7VF5 - chains A and D of the 3 polymer chains in the assembly; structure by electron microscopy, 3.00 A resolution.

[Chain A]
Name: Protein virilizer homolog
From: Homo sapiens
UniProt: Q69YN4 (VIR_HUMAN); numbering as in UniProt (aligned over 1-1812)
Sequence (1812 residues; row label = number of the first residue in the row):
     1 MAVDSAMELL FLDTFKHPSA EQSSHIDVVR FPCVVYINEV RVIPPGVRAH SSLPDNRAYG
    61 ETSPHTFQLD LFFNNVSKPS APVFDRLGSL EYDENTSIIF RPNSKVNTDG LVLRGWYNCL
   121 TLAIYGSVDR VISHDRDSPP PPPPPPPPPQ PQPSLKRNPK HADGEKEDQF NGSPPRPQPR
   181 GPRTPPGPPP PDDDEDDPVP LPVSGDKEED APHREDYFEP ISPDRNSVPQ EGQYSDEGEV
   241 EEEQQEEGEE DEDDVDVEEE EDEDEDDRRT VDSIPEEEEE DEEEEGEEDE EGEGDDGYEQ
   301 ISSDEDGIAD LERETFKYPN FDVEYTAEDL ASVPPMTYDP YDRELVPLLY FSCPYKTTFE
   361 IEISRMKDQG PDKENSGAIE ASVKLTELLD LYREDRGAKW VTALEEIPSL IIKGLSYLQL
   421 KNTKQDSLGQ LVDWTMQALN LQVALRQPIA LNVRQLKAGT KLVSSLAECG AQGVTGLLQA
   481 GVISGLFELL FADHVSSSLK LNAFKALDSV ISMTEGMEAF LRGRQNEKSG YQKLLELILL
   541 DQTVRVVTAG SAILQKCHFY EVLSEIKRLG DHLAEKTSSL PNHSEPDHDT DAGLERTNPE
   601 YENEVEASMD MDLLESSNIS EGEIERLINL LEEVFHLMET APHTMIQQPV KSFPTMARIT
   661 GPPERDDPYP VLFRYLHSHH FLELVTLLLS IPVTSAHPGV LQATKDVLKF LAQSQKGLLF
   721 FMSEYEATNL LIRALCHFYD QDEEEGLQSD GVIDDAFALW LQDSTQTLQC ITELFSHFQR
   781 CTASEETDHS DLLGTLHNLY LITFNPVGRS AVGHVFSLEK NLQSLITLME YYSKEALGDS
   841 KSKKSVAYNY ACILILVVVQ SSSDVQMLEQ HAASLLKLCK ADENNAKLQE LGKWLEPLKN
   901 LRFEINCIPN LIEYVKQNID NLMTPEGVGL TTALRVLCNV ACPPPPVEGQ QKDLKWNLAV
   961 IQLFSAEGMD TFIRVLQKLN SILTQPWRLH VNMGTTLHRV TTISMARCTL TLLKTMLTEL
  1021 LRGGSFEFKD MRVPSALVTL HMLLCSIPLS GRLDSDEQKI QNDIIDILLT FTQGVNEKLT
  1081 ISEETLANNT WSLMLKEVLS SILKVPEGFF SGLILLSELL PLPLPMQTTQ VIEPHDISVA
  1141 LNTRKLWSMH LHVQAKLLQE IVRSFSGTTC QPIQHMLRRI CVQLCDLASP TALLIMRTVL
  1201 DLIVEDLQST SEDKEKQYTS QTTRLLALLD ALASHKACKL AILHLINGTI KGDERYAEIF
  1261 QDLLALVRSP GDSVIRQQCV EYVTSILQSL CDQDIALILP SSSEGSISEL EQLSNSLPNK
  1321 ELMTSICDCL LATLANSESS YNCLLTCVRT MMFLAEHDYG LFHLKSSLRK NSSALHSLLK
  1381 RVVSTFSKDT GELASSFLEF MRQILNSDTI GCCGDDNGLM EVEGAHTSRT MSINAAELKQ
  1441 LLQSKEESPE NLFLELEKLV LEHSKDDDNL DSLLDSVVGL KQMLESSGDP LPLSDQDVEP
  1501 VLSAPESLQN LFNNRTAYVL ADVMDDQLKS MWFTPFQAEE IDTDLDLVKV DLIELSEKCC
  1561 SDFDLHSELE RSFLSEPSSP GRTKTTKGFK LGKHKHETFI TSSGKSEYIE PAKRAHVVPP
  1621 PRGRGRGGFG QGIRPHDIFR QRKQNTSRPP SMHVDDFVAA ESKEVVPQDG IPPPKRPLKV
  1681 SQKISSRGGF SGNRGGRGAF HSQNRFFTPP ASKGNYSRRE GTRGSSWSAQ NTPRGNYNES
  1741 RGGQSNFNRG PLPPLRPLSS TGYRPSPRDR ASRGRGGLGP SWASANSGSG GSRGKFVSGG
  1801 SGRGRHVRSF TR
Unresolved in the structure: 1-332, 580-618, 1410-1427, 1522-1529, 1586-1812
UniProt features mapped onto this chain:
  - modified residue: Ala2 (N-acetylalanine), Ser133 (Phosphoserine), Ser138 (Phosphoserine), Ser173 (Phosphoserine), Thr184 (Phosphothreonine), Ser222 (Phosphoserine), Tyr914 (Phosphotyrosine), Ser1579 (Phosphoserine), Thr1708 (Phosphothreonine), Arg1723 (Omega-N-methylarginine), Arg1741 (Asymmetric dimethylarginine), Arg1773 (Asymmetric dimethylarginine), Arg1775 (Asymmetric dimethylarginine), Arg1793 (Asymmetric dimethylarginine)

[Chain D]
Name: Pre-mRNA-splicing regulator WTAP
From: Homo sapiens
UniProt: Q15007 (FL2D_HUMAN); residues 1-396 here = UniProt positions 1-396
Sequence (396 residues; each row starts with the number of its first residue):
     1 MTNEEPLPKK VRLSETDFKV MARDELILRW KQYEAYVQAL EGKYTDLNSN DVTGLRESEE
    61 KLKQQQQESA RRENILVMRL ATKEQEMQEC TTQIQYLKQV QQPSVAQLRS TMVDPAINLF
   121 FLKMKGELEQ TKDKLEQAQN ELSAWKFTPD SQTGKKLMAK CRMLIQENQE LGRQLSQGRI
   181 AQLEAELALQ KKYSEELKSS QDELNDFIIQ LDEEVEGMQS TILVLQQQLK ETRQQLAQYQ
   241 QQQSQASAPS TSRTTASEPV EQSEATSKDC SRLTNGPSNG SSSRQRTSGS GFHREGNTTE
   301 DDFPSSPGNG NKSSNSSEER TGRGGSGYVN QLSAGYESVD SPTGSENSLT HQSNDTDSSH
   361 DPQEEKAVSG KGNRTVGSRH VQNGLDSSVN VQGSVL
Unresolved in the structure: 1-63, 248-396
UniProt features mapped onto this chain:
  - modified residue: Met1 (N-acetylmethionine), Ser14 (Phosphoserine), Ser305 (Phosphoserine), Ser306 (Phosphoserine), Ser341 (Phosphoserine), Thr350 (Phosphothreonine), Ser388 (Phosphoserine)

[Chain A / chain D interface]
Contacting residue pairs (106; chain A residue first):
  Val333(A) with Arg72(D)
  Met336(A) with Lys83(D)
  His494(A) with Thr221(D), hydrogen bond
  Val495(A) with Met218(D)
  Ser496(A) with Met218(D)
  Ser497(A) with Glu214(D)
  Thr543(A) with Gln210(D); Leu211(D); Glu214(D)
  Val544(A) with Phe207(D), hydrophobic; Gln210(D), hydrogen bond (backbone-side chain)
  Phe653(A) with Leu204(D), hydrophobic; Phe207(D), hydrophobic; Leu211(D), hydrophobic
  Thr655(A) with Ser200(D); Glu203(D); Leu204(D); Phe207(D)
  Met656(A) with Glu203(D), hydrogen bond (backbone-side chain)
  Ala657(A) with Ser200(D), hydrogen bond (backbone-side chain)
  Ile659(A) with Leu197(D), hydrophobic; Ser200(D); Gln201(D); Leu204(D), hydrophobic
  Thr660(A) with Leu204(D)
  Lys952(A) with Glu196(D)
  Leu954(A) with Tyr193(D); Glu196(D); Leu197(D), hydrophobic
  Asn957(A) with Tyr193(D); Glu196(D), hydrogen bond
  Leu958(A) with Tyr193(D), hydrophobic
  Val960(A) with Leu189(D), hydrophobic
  Ile961(A) with Leu189(D), hydrophobic; Gln190(D)
  Phe964(A) with Arg179(D); Gln182(D); Ala185(D), hydrophobic; Leu189(D), hydrophobic
  Ser965(A) with Arg179(D), hydrogen bond (backbone-side chain); Glu186(D), hydrogen bond
  Glu967(A) with Arg179(D), salt bridge
  Met969(A) with Gln182(D)
  Asp970(A) with Gln177(D)
  Glu1019(A) with Leu189(D); Lys192(D)
  Leu1020(A) with Lys192(D)
  Arg1022(A) with Lys192(D); Glu196(D), salt bridge
  Phe1026(A) with Glu184(D); Ala185(D)
  Glu1027(A) with Glu184(D)
  Lys1029(A) with Ser176(D), hydrogen bond (backbone-side chain)
  Asp1030(A) with Ser176(D); Gln177(D), hydrogen bond (backbone-side chain)
  Arg1032(A) with Gln177(D)
  Pro1106(A) with Ile117(D), hydrophobic
  Phe1109(A) with Ile117(D), hydrophobic; Phe120(D), hydrophobic
  Glu1160(A) with Lys123(D), salt bridge
  Ser1164(A) with Ala116(D); Phe120(D); Lys123(D)
  Gly1167(A) with Pro115(D)
  Thr1168(A) with Ala116(D)
  Thr1169(A) with Asp114(D), hydrogen bond; Pro115(D)
  Cys1170(A) with Asp114(D)
  Gln1221(A) with Leu119(D)
  Arg1224(A) with Pro115(D)
  Asp1546(A) with Pro115(D)
  Leu1547(A) with Pro115(D)
  Val1548(A) with Met112(D), hydrophobic; Val113(D); Asp114(D)
  Lys1549(A) with Thr111(D); Met112(D); Val113(D), hydrogen bond (backbone-backbone); Asn118(D)
  Val1550(A) with Ser110(D); Thr111(D); Met112(D), hydrophobic
  Asp1551(A) with Arg109(D); Ser110(D); Thr111(D), hydrogen bond (backbone-backbone); Val113(D); Asn118(D); Phe121(D)
  Leu1552(A) with Arg109(D)
  Ile1553(A) with Leu108(D), hydrogen bond (backbone-backbone); Thr111(D)
  Glu1554(A) with Leu108(D); Arg109(D)
  Leu1555(A) with Arg109(D)
  Ser1556(A) with Lys125(D)
  Cys1559(A) with Glu129(D)
  Cys1560(A) with Lys125(D)
  Leu1565(A) with Val105(D), hydrophobic
  His1566(A) with Leu108(D)
  Ser1567(A) with Pro103(D)
  Glu1570(A) with Pro103(D)
  Arg1571(A) with Pro103(D), hydrogen bond (side chain-backbone)
  Leu1574(A) with Gln101(D)
  Ser1578(A) with Lys98(D)
  Ser1579(A) with Lys98(D)
  Pro1580(A) with Lys98(D)
Also at the interface, not in a pair above, chain A (71 interface residues in all): Gln542, Arg545, Pro654, Leu989, Val991, Phe1165
Also at the interface, not in a pair above, chain D (51 interface residues in all): Arg79, Gln99, Ser104, Leu128, Ala188

[Overview]
71 residues of chain A face 51 of chain D across their interface; the contacts include 14 hydrogen bonds and 3
salt bridges. Among the polar pairs are Glu967(A)-Arg179(D), Arg1022(A)-Glu196(D) and Glu1160(A)-Lys123(D).
Chain A is Protein virilizer homolog and chain D is Pre-mRNA-splicing regulator WTAP, both from Homo sapiens;
the structure, Human m6A-METTL associated complex (WTAP, VIRMA, and HAKAI), was determined by electron
microscopy, deposited together with 7VF2.
